Entry 6DV9 (X-ray diffraction, 3.80 A resolution); this record covers chains C and I of the 9 polymer chains in the assembly.

# Chain C
Protein: DNA-directed RNA polymerase subunit beta
From: Mycobacterium tuberculosis (strain ATCC 25618 / H37Rv)
Notes: EC 2.7.7.6
Reference sequence: P9WGY9 (RPOB_MYCTU); numbering as in UniProt (aligned over 1-1178)
Amino-acid sequence (1178 residues; each row starts with the number of its first residue):
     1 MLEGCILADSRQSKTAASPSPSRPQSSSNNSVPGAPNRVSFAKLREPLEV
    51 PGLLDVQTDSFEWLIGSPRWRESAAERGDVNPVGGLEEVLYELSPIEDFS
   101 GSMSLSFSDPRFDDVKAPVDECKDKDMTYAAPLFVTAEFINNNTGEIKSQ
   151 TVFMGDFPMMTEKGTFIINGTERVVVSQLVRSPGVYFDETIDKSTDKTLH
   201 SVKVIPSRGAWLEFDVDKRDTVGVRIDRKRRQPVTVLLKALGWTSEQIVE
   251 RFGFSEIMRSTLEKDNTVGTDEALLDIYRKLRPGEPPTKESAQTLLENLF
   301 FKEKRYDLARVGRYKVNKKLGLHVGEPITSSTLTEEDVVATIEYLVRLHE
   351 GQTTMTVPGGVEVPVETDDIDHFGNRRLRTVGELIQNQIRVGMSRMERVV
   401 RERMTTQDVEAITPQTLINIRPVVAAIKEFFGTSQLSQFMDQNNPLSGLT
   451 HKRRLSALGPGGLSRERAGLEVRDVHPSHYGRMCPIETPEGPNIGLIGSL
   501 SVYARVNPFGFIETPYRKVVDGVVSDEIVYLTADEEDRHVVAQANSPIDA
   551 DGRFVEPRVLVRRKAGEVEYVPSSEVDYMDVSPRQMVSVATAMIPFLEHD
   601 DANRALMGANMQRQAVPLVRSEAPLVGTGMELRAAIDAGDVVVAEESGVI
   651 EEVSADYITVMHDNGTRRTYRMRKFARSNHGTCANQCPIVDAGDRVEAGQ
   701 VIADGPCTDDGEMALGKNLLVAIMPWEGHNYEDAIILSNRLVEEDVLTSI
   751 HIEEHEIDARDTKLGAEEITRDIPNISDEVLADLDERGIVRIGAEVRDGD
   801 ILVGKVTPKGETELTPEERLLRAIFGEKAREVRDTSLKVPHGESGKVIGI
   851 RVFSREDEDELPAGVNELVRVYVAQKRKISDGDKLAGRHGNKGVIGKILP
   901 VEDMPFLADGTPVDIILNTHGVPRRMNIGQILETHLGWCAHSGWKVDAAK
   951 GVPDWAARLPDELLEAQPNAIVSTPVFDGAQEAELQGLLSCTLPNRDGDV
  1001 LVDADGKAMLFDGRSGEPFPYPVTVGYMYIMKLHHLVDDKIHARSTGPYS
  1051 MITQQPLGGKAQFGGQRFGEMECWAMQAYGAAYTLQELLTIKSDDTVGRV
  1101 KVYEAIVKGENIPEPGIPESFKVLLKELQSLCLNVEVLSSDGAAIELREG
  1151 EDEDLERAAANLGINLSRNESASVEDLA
Disordered / not traced: 1-27, 1154-1178
Swiss-Prot annotation at these positions:
  - natural variant: Val-423 (V423A: In strain: vr1), Leu-436 (L436P: In strain: vr2), Ser-437 (S437T: In strain: vr3), Gln-438 to Asp-441 (sequence variant, change not given here; In strain: RJ49), Gln-438 (Q438L: In strain: vr4), Phe-439 (F439V: In strain: RJ37), Met-440 to Asn-443 (deletion: In strain: RJ55), Asp-441 (D441V: In strain: vr3), Leu-449 to Lys-452 (sequence variant, change not given here; In strain: RJ48), His-451 (H451D: In strain: vr5; H451L: In strain: SP28; H451N: In strain: vr6; H451P: In strain: vr8; H451Q: In strain: vr1; H451R: In strain: vr7), Ser-456 (S456L: In strain: vr11 and RJ37; S456Q: In strain: vr9; S456W: In strain: vr10), Leu-458 (L458P: In strain: vr12 and SP22)
  - mutagenesis: Glu-138 (E138R: Weakens interaction with TRCF and CarD), Ile-147 (I147A: Weakens interaction with TRCF and CarD), Lys-148 (K148A: Does not affect association with TRCF, but weakens interaction with CarD), Ser-149 (S149A: Does not affect association with TRCF, but weakens interaction with CarD)

# Chain I
Molecule: 5-nt RNA strand
Sequence (5 nucleotides; numbered 3 to 7; the number before each row is that of its first residue):
     3 CUCGA
Bound ions: Mg2+: A7 (shared with 3 residues of chain D)

# Chain C / chain I interface
Residue-residue contacts (19; chain C residue first):
  Gln-435(C) with C3(I), phosphate contact; U4(I), phosphate contact
  Leu-458(C) with U4(I), phosphate contact
  Arg-465(C) with C3(I), hydrogen bond to the phosphate; U4(I), salt bridge to the phosphate
  Pro-489(C) with C5(I), phosphate contact
  Glu-490(C) with A7(I), phosphate contact
  Asn-493(C) with U4(I), hydrogen bond to the phosphate; C5(I), hydrogen bond to the phosphate
  Ile-497(C) with U4(I), phosphate contact; C5(I), phosphate contact
  Arg-613(C) with C5(I), salt bridge to the phosphate
  Gln-614(C) with C5(I), phosphate contact; G6(I), sugar contact
  Lys-884(C) with G6(I), hydrogen bond to the phosphate; A7(I), salt bridge to the phosphate
  Lys-892(C) with A7(I), phosphate contact
  His-1035(C) with G6(I), sugar contact
  Lys-1040(C) with G6(I), hydrogen bond to the sugar
Also at the interface, not in a pair above, chain C (15 interface residues in all): Gln-438, Arg-454

# Summary
15 residues of chain C and 5 residues of chain I are in contact; the contacts include 5 hydrogen bonds and 3
salt bridges. Polar pairs include Lys-1040(C)/G6(I), Arg-465(C)/C3(I) and Asn-493(C)/U4(I). Curated annotation
(UniProt) lists 4 mutagenesis sites on chain C.
Here chain C is DNA-directed RNA polymerase subunit beta (Mycobacterium tuberculosis (strain ATCC 25618 /
H37Rv)) and chain I is a 5-nt RNA strand. Entry 6DV9 (Crystal structure of Mycobacterium tuberculosis
transcription initiation complex(ECF sigma factor L) containing 5nt RNA with 4nt ...) was determined by X-ray
diffraction, deposited together with 6DVB, 6DVC, 6DVD and 6DVE.
